PDB entry 3HOV | X-ray diffraction, 3.50 A resolution | chains C and K of the 15 polymer chains in the assembly

Chain C:
Molecule: DNA-directed RNA polymerase II subunit RPB3
From: Saccharomyces cerevisiae
Notes: EC 2.7.7.6
UniProtKB: P16370 (RPB3_YEAST); residues 1-318 here = UniProt positions 1-318
Chain sequence (318 residues; numbered 1 to 318; the number before each row is that of its first residue):
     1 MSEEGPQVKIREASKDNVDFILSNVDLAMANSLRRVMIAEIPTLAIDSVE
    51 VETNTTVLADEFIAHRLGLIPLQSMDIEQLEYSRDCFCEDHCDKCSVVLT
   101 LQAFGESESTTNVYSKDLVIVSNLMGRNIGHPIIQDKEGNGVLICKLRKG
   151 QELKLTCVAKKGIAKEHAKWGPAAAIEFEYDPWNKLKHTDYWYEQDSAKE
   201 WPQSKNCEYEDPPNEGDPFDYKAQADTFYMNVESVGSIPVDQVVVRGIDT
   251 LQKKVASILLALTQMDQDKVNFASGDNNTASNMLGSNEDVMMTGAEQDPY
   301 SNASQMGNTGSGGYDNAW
Disordered / not traced: 1-2, 269-318
Ion coordination: Zn2+: C86, C88, C92, C95
Swiss-Prot annotation at these positions:
  - binding site (Zn(2+)): C86, C88, C92, C95
  - modified residue: S2 (N-acetylserine)
  - natural variant: A30 (A30D: In mutant RPB3-1)
  - mutagenesis: K9 (K9E: Transcript termination readthrough)

Chain K:
Molecule: DNA-directed RNA polymerase II subunit RPB11
From: Saccharomyces cerevisiae
Notes: EC 2.7.7.6
UniProtKB: P38902 (RPB11_YEAST); residues 1-120 here = UniProt positions 1-120
Chain sequence (120 residues; numbered 1 to 120; the number before each row is that of its first residue):
     1 MNAPDRFELFLLGEGESKLKIDPDTKAPNAVVITFEKEDHTLGNLIRAEL
    51 LNDRKVLFAAYKVEHPFFARFKLRIQTTEGYDPKDALKNACNSIINKLGA
   101 LKTNFETEWNLQTLAADDAF
Disordered / not traced: 115-120
Swiss-Prot annotation at these positions:
  - mutagenesis: E108 (E108G/V: Transcript termination readthrough; E108K: Transcript termination readthrough. Lethal), L111 (L111P: Transcript termination readthrough), L114 (L114P: Transcript termination readthrough)

How chain C and chain K interact:
Pairs across the interface - 81 pairs, chain C then chain K:
  E3(C) - T103(K)
  E3(C) - N104(K)
  E4(C) - A100(K)
  E4(C) - N104(K)
  G5(C) - A100(K)
  P6(C) - K97(K)
  P6(C) - L101(K)  hydrophobic
  P6(C) - N104(K)
  Q7(C) - N104(K)
  V8(C) - F105(K)  hydrophobic
  V8(C) - E108(K)
  K9(C) - E108(K)
  I10(C) - E108(K)
  I10(C) - W109(K)
  I10(C) - Q112(K)
  A13(C) - T113(K)
  A13(C) - L114(K)
  S14(C) - W109(K)
  V18(C) - F105(K)  hydrophobic
  V18(C) - W109(K)  hydrophobic
  L22(C) - L101(K)  hydrophobic
  V25(C) - L101(K)  hydrophobic
  A28(C) - L45(K)
  A28(C) - A48(K)  hydrophobic
  M29(C) - L45(K)  hydrophobic
  M29(C) - K97(K)
  M29(C) - L98(K)  hydrophobic
  S32(C) - T41(K)
  S32(C) - L45(K)
  R35(C) - D39(K)  salt bridge
  R35(C) - H40(K)
  R35(C) - T41(K)  hydrogen bond
  V36(C) - T41(K)
  E40(C) - T41(K)
  R84(C) - F10(K)
  R84(C) - L11(K)
  I163(C) - F10(K)  hydrophobic
  A164(C) - R6(K)
  K165(C) - R6(K)  hydrogen bond (backbone-side chain)
  K165(C) - L9(K)
  K165(C) - F10(K)
  K165(C) - D39(K)  salt bridge
  E166(C) - R6(K)  hydrogen bond (backbone-side chain)
  E166(C) - F10(K)
  H167(C) - R6(K)
  D241(C) - F105(K)
  D241(C) - W109(K)
  V244(C) - F105(K)  hydrophobic
  V245(C) - K102(K)
  V245(C) - F105(K)  hydrophobic
  V245(C) - E106(K)
  I248(C) - L98(K)
  I248(C) - L101(K)  hydrophobic
  I248(C) - K102(K)
  D249(C) - K102(K)  salt bridge
  L251(C) - T41(K)
  L251(C) - L45(K)  hydrophobic
  L251(C) - L98(K)  hydrophobic
  Q252(C) - I95(K)  hydrogen bond (side chain-backbone)
  Q252(C) - L98(K)
  Q252(C) - G99(K)
  Q252(C) - K102(K)
  K254(C) - E38(K)  salt bridge
  K254(C) - L42(K)
  V255(C) - C91(K)
  V255(C) - I94(K)  hydrophobic
  A256(C) - I95(K)  hydrophobic
  I258(C) - L19(K)
  I258(C) - F35(K)  hydrophobic
  I258(C) - L42(K)  hydrophobic
  I258(C) - C91(K)  hydrophobic
  L259(C) - K88(K)
  L259(C) - C91(K)  hydrophobic
  L259(C) - N92(K)
  L259(C) - I95(K)  hydrophobic
  L262(C) - L19(K)  hydrophobic
  L262(C) - I21(K)  hydrophobic
  L262(C) - L87(K)  hydrophobic
  L262(C) - K88(K)
  M265(C) - L19(K)
  M265(C) - I21(K)  hydrophobic
Other interface residues (no listed pair), chain C (45 interface residues in all): R11, F20, D26, V240, A261, D266
Other interface residues (no listed pair), chain K (41 interface residues in all): F7, K18, K20, N44, I46, K84

Overview:
The interface between chain C and chain K involves 45 residues on one side and 41 on the other; the contacts
include 4 hydrogen bonds and 4 salt bridges. Among the polar pairs are R35(C)-D39(K), K165(C)-D39(K) and
D249(C)-K102(K).
Here chain C is DNA-directed RNA polymerase II subunit RPB3 and chain K is DNA-directed RNA polymerase II
subunit RPB11, both from Saccharomyces cerevisiae. Entry 3HOV (Complete RNA polymerase II elongation complex
II) was determined by X-ray diffraction (same publication as 3HOU, 3HOW, 3HOX, 3HOY and 3HOZ).
